Entry 5YQ7 (electron microscopy, 4.10 A resolution (low resolution: residue-level contacts below are approximate; hydrogen-bond / salt-bridge calls are withheld)); this record covers chains D and M of the 35 polymer chains in the assembly.

# Chain D
Name: Alpha subunit of light-harvesting 1
Organism: Roseiflexus castenholzii
Reference sequence: Q83XD1 (Q83XD1_9CHLR); residues 1-42 here = UniProt positions 1-42
Sequence (42 residues; each row starts with the number of its first residue):
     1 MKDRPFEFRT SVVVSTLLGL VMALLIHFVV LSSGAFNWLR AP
Not modelled in the structure: 1-4, 41-42
Ion coordination: bacteriochlorophyll a Mg near His27 (its only coordinating residue here)
Residues lining bound ligands:
  - bacteriochlorophyll a (BCL), molecule 1: Phe8, Ser11, Ser15
  - bacteriochlorophyll a (BCL), molecule 2: Thr10, Ser11, Val14
  - bacteriochlorophyll a (BCL), molecule 3: Thr16, Gly19, Leu20, His27, Leu31, Trp38
  - bacteriochlorophyll a (BCL), molecule 4: Ala23, Ile26, His27, Val30, Phe36
  - beta,psi-caroten-4-one (KGD), molecule 1: Ser15, Thr16, Leu18, Gly19, Met22, Leu25, Ile26
  - beta,psi-caroten-4-one (KGD), molecule 2: Ala23, Leu24, His27
From the paper describing this entry:
  - binding site for bacteriochlorophyll a: His27

# Chain M
Name: Precursor for M subunits of photosynthetic reaction center
Organism: Roseiflexus castenholzii
Reference sequence: Q83XD0 (Q83XD0_9CHLR); residue numbers follow UniProt; this construct covers 336-641
Sequence (306 residues; each row starts with the number of its first residue):
   336 IDLHDEEYRD GLEGTIAKPP GHVGWMQRLL GEGQVGPIYV GLWGVISFIT FFASAFIILV
   396 DYGRQVGWNP IIYLREFWNL AVYPPPTEYG LSWNVPWDKG GAWLAATFFL HISVLTWWAR
   456 LYTRAKATGV GTQLAWGFAS ALSLYFVIYL FHPLALGNWS AAPGHGFRAI LDWTNYVSIH
   516 WGNFYYNPFH MLSIFFLLGS TLLLAMHGAT IVATSKWKSE MEFTEMMAEG PGTQRAQLFW
   576 RWVMGWNANS YNIHIWAWWF AAFTAITGAI GLFLSGTLVP DWYAWGETAK IVAPWPNPDW
   636 AQYVFR
Not modelled in the structure: 641
Ion coordination: bacteriochlorophyll a Mg near His525 (its only coordinating residue here); Fe ion: His542, Glu557, His589 (shared with 1 residue of chain L)
Residues lining bound ligands:
  - bacteriochlorophyll a (BCL), molecule 1: Phe386, Phe473, Leu479, Tyr480, Thr509, Val512, Ser513, Phe519, Tyr520, His525, Ser528, Ile529, Leu532, Gly603, Leu607
  - bacteriochlorophyll a (BCL), molecule 2: Tyr520, Met526, Ile529, Phe530, Leu533, Gly534, Leu537
  - bacteriopheophytin a (BPH), molecule 1: Phe383, Phe386, Trp452, Leu456, Gly472, Phe473, Ala476, Ala596, Ala600
  - bacteriopheophytin a (BPH), molecule 2: Phe386, Ile393, Leu445, Tyr480, Ile483, Tyr484, Pro498, Phe502, Arg503, Ile505, Leu506, Trp508, Thr509
  - bacteriopheophytin a (BPH), molecule 3: Leu533, Thr536, Leu537, Met541, Trp575
  - Menaquinone 11 (MQE; 2-methyl-3-[(2E,6E,10E,14E,18E,22E,26E,30E,34E,38E)-3,7,11,15,19,23,27,31,35,39,43-undecamethyltetratetraconta-2,6,10,1 4,18,22,26,30,34,38,42-undecaen-1-yl]naphthalene-1,4-dione): Leu538, Met541, His542, Thr545, Gln572, Trp575, Trp581, Asn582, Ala583, Asn584, Ile588, Trp591, Phe595
From the paper describing this entry:
  - binding site for bacteriochlorophyll a: His525
  - Fe ion coordination: His542, Glu557, His589

# How chain D and chain M interact
Residue-residue contacts (8; chain D residue first):
  Thr10(D) - Leu377(M)
  Val14(D) - Trp378(M)
  Met22(D) - Phe443(M)
  Leu25(D) - Phe443(M)
  Phe28(D) - Trp428(M)
  Val29(D) - Trp428(M)
  Ser32(D) - Leu426(M)
  Ser33(D) - Ser427(M)
Also at the interface, not in a pair above, chain D (9 interface residues in all): Val21
Also at the interface, not in a pair above, chain M (7 interface residues in all): Trp494

# In short
The interface between chain D and chain M involves 9 residues on one side and 7 on the other. Bound to chain
D: 4 copies of bacteriochlorophyll a and beta,psi-caroten-4-one. From the paper: a binding site for
bacteriochlorophyll a at His27(D) and His525(M); Fe ion coordination by His542(M), Glu557(M) and His589(M).
Here chain D is Alpha subunit of light-harvesting 1 and chain M is Precursor for M subunits of photosynthetic
reaction center, both from Roseiflexus castenholzii. Entry 5YQ7 (Cryo-EM structure of the RC-LH core complex
from Roseiflexus castenholzii) was determined by electron microscopy.
